Entry 5S5J (X-ray diffraction, 2.25 A resolution); this record covers chains A and E of the 6 polymer chains in the assembly.

== Chain A ==
Molecule: Tubulin alpha-1B chain
From: Bos taurus
UniProt: P81947 (TBA1B_BOVIN); residue numbers follow UniProt; this construct covers 1-451
Chain sequence (451 residues; each row starts with the number of its first residue):
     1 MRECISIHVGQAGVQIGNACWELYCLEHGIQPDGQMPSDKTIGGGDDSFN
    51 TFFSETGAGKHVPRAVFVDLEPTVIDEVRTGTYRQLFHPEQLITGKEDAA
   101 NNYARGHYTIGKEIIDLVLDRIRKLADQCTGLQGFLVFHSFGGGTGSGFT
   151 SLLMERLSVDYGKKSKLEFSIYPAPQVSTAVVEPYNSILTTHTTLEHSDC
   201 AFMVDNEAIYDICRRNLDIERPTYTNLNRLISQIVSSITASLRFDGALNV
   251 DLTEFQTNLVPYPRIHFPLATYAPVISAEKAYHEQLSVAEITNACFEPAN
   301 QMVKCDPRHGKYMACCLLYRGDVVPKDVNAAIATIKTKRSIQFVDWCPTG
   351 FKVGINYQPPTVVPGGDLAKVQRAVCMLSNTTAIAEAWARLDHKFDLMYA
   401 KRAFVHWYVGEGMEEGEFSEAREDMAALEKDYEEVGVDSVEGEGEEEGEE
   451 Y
Disordered / not traced: 439-451
Bound ions: Ca2+: D39, T41, G44, E55
Residues lining bound ligands: GTP (guanosine-5'-triphosphate): V9, G10, Q11, A12, Q15, I16, D69, D98, A99, A100, N101, S140, G142, G143, G144, T145, G146, I171, P173, V177, S178, T179, E183, N206, Y224, L227, N228, I231

== Chain E ==
Molecule: Stathmin-4
From: Rattus norvegicus
UniProt: P63043 (STMN4_RAT); residues 5-145 here correspond to UniProt positions 49-189 (UniProt number = residue number + 44)
Chain sequence (143 residues; numbered 3 to 145; the number before each row is that of its first residue):
     3 MADMEVIELNKCTSGQSFEVILKPPSFDGVPEFNASLPRRRDPSLEEIQK
    53 KLEAAEERRKYQEAELLKHLAEKREHEREVIQKAIEENNNFIKMAKEKLA
   103 QKMESNKENREAHLAAMLERLQEKDKHAEEVRKNKELKEEASR
Disordered / not traced: 3-5, 29-43, 144-145
Sequence notes: initiating methionine (3); expression tag (4)
UniProt features mapped onto this chain:
  - modified residue: S46 (Phosphoserine)

== Interface between chain A and chain E ==
Pairs across the interface (58; chain A residue first):
  H107(A) with L54(E)
  Y108(A) with A57(E), hydrophobic; R61(E)
  T109(A) with R61(E), hydrogen bond
  K112(A) with E58(E), salt bridge
  L152(A) with I50(E), hydrophobic
  E155(A) with I50(E)
  R156(A) with L47(E); I50(E)
  S158(A) with D44(E)
  V159(A) with P45(E); L47(E), hydrophobic; I50(E), hydrophobic
  H197(A) with D44(E); P45(E)
  D245(A) with C14(E); S16(E), hydrogen bond (backbone-side chain)
  A247(A) with N12(E); S19(E)
  L248(A) with S19(E)
  P325(A) with Q18(E); F20(E), hydrophobic
  N329(A) with M6(E); V8(E); F20(E)
  K336(A) with L24(E)
  D345(A) with P27(E); S28(E), hydrogen bond (backbone-backbone)
  C347(A) with P27(E)
  P348(A) with K25(E); P27(E)
  T349(A) with I23(E); L24(E), hydrogen bond (backbone-backbone); K25(E), hydrogen bond (backbone-backbone)
  G350(A) with V22(E)
  F351(A) with E21(E); V22(E), hydrogen bond (backbone-backbone); L24(E), hydrophobic
  K352(A) with F20(E); E21(E), salt bridge
  V353(A) with S19(E); F20(E), hydrogen bond (backbone-backbone)
  G354(A) with Q18(E)
  I355(A) with G17(E); Q18(E), hydrogen bond (backbone-backbone)
  N356(A) with S16(E)
  Y357(A) with T15(E); S16(E), hydrogen bond (backbone-backbone); G17(E); Q18(E), hydrogen bond
  V409(A) with Q64(E), hydrogen bond (backbone-side chain)
  G410(A) with R61(E); Q64(E)
  E411(A) with R61(E), hydrogen bond (backbone-side chain)
  G412(A) with A57(E); R60(E), hydrogen bond (backbone-side chain); R61(E)
  E414(A) with R60(E), salt bridge
Also at the interface, not in a pair above, chain A (40 interface residues in all): E113, E196, G246, V328, I332, A333, W346
Also at the interface, not in a pair above, chain E (32 interface residues in all): P26, S46, Q51, K53, E55

== Overview ==
The interface between chain A and chain E involves 40 residues on one side and 32 on the other; the contacts
include 13 hydrogen bonds and 3 salt bridges. Among the polar pairs are K112(A)-E58(E), K352(A)-E21(E) and
E414(A)-R60(E). Ligands of chain A: GTP.
Chain A is Tubulin alpha-1B chain (Bos taurus) and chain E is Stathmin-4 (Rattus norvegicus); the structure,
Tubulin-Z1148747945-complex, was determined by X-ray diffraction together with 5S4L, 5S4M, 5S4N, 5S4O, 5S4P,
5S4Q and 52 further entries from the same study.
